PDB entry 6ABO | X-ray diffraction, 2.65 A resolution | chains A and B

Chain A:
Name: DNA repair protein XRCC4
Source organism: Homo sapiens
UniProt: Q13426 (XRCC4_HUMAN); residue numbers follow UniProt; this construct covers 1-213
Sequence (227 residues; numbered -13 to 213; the number before each row is that of its first residue; numbers below 1 keep their minus sign (Met-13 is residue -13)):
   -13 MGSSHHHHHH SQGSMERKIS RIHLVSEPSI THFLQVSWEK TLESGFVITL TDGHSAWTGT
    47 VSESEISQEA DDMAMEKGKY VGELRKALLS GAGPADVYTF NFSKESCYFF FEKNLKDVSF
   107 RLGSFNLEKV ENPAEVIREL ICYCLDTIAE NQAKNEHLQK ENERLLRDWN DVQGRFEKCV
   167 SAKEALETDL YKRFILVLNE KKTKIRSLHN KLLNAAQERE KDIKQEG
Not modelled in the structure: -13 to 0
Construct notes: initiating methionine (-13); expression tag (-12 to 0)
Curated features (UniProtKB/Swiss-Prot):
  - region: Phe180 to Gly213 (Interaction with LIG4)
  - modified residue (Phosphoserine): Ser53, Ser193
  - cross-link: Lys210 (Glycyl lysine isopeptide (Lys-Gly) (interchain with G-Cter in SUMO))

Chain B:
Name: Intermediate filament family orphan 1
Source organism: Homo sapiens
UniProt: Q0D2I5 (IFFO1_HUMAN), isoform Q0D2I5-5; residues 453-529 here = UniProt positions 453-529
Sequence (82 residues; numbered 448 to 529; the number before each row is that of its first residue):
   448 MARSMEQQED SLEKVIKDTE SLFKTREKEY QETIDQIELE LATAKNDMNR HLHEYMEMCS
   508 MKRGLDVQME TCRRLITQSG DR
Not modelled in the structure: 448, 526-529
Construct notes: initiating methionine (448); expression tag (449-452)

How chain A and chain B interact:
Contacting residue pairs - 47 pairs, chain A then chain B:
  Trp155(A) - Leu522(B)
  Trp155(A) - Ile523(B)
  Trp155(A) - Gln525(B)
  Gln159(A) - Ile523(B)
  Gln159(A) - Thr524(B)
  Phe162(A) - Met516(B)
  Phe162(A) - Cys519(B)  hydrophobic
  Phe162(A) - Arg520(B)
  Phe162(A) - Ile523(B)  hydrophobic
  Glu163(A) - Arg520(B)  salt bridge
  Val166(A) - Arg520(B)
  Lys169(A) - Asp513(B)  salt bridge
  Lys169(A) - Met516(B)
  Glu173(A) - Lys509(B)  salt bridge
  Glu173(A) - Asp513(B)
  Leu176(A) - Tyr502(B)
  Leu176(A) - Met505(B)  hydrophobic
  Tyr177(A) - Tyr502(B)
  Phe180(A) - His498(B)  hydrogen bond (backbone-side chain)
  Phe180(A) - Leu499(B)  hydrophobic
  Phe180(A) - Tyr502(B)  hydrophobic
  Val183(A) - His498(B)
  Leu184(A) - Met495(B)  hydrophobic
  Leu184(A) - His498(B)
  Lys187(A) - Asp494(B)  salt bridge
  Lys187(A) - His498(B)
  Lys188(A) - Met495(B)
  Lys190(A) - Glu487(B)  salt bridge
  Ile191(A) - Leu488(B)
  Ile191(A) - Ala491(B)
  Ile191(A) - Lys492(B)
  Ile191(A) - Met495(B)  hydrophobic
  Leu194(A) - Ile484(B)
  Leu194(A) - Glu487(B)
  Leu194(A) - Leu488(B)  hydrophobic
  His195(A) - Leu488(B)
  Lys197(A) - Ile484(B)
  Lys197(A) - Glu487(B)  salt bridge
  Leu198(A) - Ile481(B)  hydrophobic
  Leu198(A) - Ile484(B)  hydrophobic
  Leu198(A) - Glu485(B)
  Ala201(A) - Tyr477(B)
  Ala202(A) - Tyr477(B)
  Arg205(A) - Arg473(B)
  Arg205(A) - Glu474(B)
  Arg205(A) - Tyr477(B)
  Glu212(A) - Arg473(B)  salt bridge
Other interface residues (no listed pair), chain A (27 interface residues in all): Val158, Cys165, Glu170
Other interface residues (no listed pair), chain B (28 interface residues in all): Gln483, Arg497, Leu512

In short:
The interface between chain A and chain B involves 27 residues on one side and 28 on the other; the contacts
include 1 hydrogen bond and 7 salt bridges. Polar contacts include Glu163(A)-Arg520(B), Lys169(A)-Asp513(B)
and Glu173(A)-Lys509(B).
Here chain A is DNA repair protein XRCC4 and chain B is Intermediate filament family orphan 1, both from Homo
sapiens. Entry 6ABO (human XRCC4 and IFFO1 complex) was determined by X-ray diffraction.
